PDB entry 6UYO | X-ray diffraction, 1.64 A resolution | chains A and B

Chain A:
Protein: Small ubiquitin-related modifier 1
Organism: Homo sapiens
UniProt: P63165 (SUMO1_HUMAN); numbering as in UniProt (aligned over 17-97)
Chain sequence (83 residues; numbered 15 to 97; the number before each row is that of its first residue):
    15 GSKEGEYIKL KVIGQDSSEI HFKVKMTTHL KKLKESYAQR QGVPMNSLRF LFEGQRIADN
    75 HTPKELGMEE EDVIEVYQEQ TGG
Not modelled in the structure: 15-18, 94-97
Construct notes: expression tag (15-16); engineered mutation A52 (Cys in P63165)
Modified positions: K37 (N(6)-acetyllysine; ALY)
UniProt features mapped onto this chain:
  - region: K37 to M40 (Microbial infection: Interaction with Tula hantavirus)
  - site: F36 (Interaction with PIAS2)
  - modified residue: S32 (Phosphoserine)
  - cross-link: K17 (Glycyl lysine isopeptide (Lys-Gly) (interchain with G-Cter in SUMO2)), K23 (Glycyl lysine isopeptide (Lys-Gly) (interchain with G-Cter in SUMO2)), K25 (Glycyl lysine isopeptide (Lys-Gly) (interchain with G-Cter in SUMO1)), K37 (Glycyl lysine isopeptide (Lys-Gly) (interchain with G-Cter in SUMO2)), K39 (Glycyl lysine isopeptide (Lys-Gly) (interchain with G-Cter in SUMO2)), K45 (Glycyl lysine isopeptide (Lys-Gly) (interchain with G-Cter in SUMO2)), K46 (Glycyl lysine isopeptide (Lys-Gly) (interchain with G-Cter in SUMO2)), G97 (Glycyl lysine isopeptide (Gly-Lys) (interchain with K-? in acceptor proteins))
  - mutagenesis: F36 (F36A: Abolishes binding to PIAS2), G97 (G97A: Abolishes sumoylation of ZBED1)

Chain B:
Protein: Protein PML
Organism: Homo sapiens
UniProt: P29590 (PML_HUMAN), isoform P29590-5; residues 2-29 here correspond to UniProt positions 547-574 (UniProt number = residue number + 545)
Chain sequence (29 residues; each row starts with the number of its first residue):
     1 GSGAGEAEER VVVISSSEDS DAENSSSRY
Not modelled in the structure: 1-6, 19-29
Construct notes: expression tag (1); engineered mutation Y29 (Glu574 in P29590)
UniProt features mapped onto this chain:
  - region: V11 to S17 (Sumo interaction motif (SIM))
  - site: A7, E8 (Breakpoint for translocation to form PML-RARA oncogene in type B APL)
  - modified residue: S20 (Phosphoserine)

Chain A / chain B interface:
Pairs across the interface - 21 pairs, chain A then chain B:
  Y21(A) - I14(B)
  K23(A) - E9(B)  salt bridge
  E33(A) - R10(B)  hydrogen bond (backbone-side chain)
  I34(A) - R10(B)
  I34(A) - V12(B)  hydrophobic
  H35(A) - R10(B)  hydrogen bond (backbone-backbone)
  H35(A) - V11(B)
  H35(A) - V12(B)  hydrogen bond (backbone-backbone)
  F36(A) - V12(B)
  F36(A) - I14(B)  hydrophobic
  K37(A) - V12(B)  hydrogen bond (backbone-backbone)
  K37(A) - V13(B)
  K37(A) - I14(B)  hydrogen bond (backbone-backbone)
  V38(A) - I14(B)  hydrophobic
  T42(A) - S16(B)
  T42(A) - E18(B)
  H43(A) - E18(B)  salt bridge
  K46(A) - I14(B)
  S50(A) - V12(B)
  S50(A) - I14(B)
  R54(A) - V12(B)
Other interface residues (no listed pair), chain A (17 interface residues in all): S32, K39, T41, L47
Other interface residues (no listed pair), chain B (9 interface residues in all): S15

In short:
The interface between chain A and chain B involves 17 residues on one side and 9 on the other, with 5 hydrogen
bonds and 2 salt bridges. Among the polar pairs are K23(A)-E9(B), H43(A)-E18(B) and E33(A)-R10(B). From
UniProt: 2 mutagenesis sites on chain A.
Chain A is Small ubiquitin-related modifier 1 and chain B is Protein PML, both from Homo sapiens; the
structure, Crystal structure of K37-acetylated SUMO1 in complex with PML-SIM, was determined by X-ray
diffraction together with 6UYP, 6UYQ, 6UYR, 6UYS, 6UYT, 6UYU and 4 further entries from the same study.
